6VL7 - chains C and D of the 4 polymer chains in the assembly; structure by X-ray diffraction, 2.14 A resolution.

[Chain C (and D)]
Protein: Glycine oxidase
From: Pseudoalteromonas luteoviolacea DSM 6061
Notes: chain D of this document is another copy of the same molecule, construct and numbering; everything in this record applies to it too
UniProt: A0A161XU12 (A0A161XU12_9GAMM); residues 1-816 here = UniProt positions 1-816
Amino-acid sequence (816 residues; each row starts with the number of its first residue):
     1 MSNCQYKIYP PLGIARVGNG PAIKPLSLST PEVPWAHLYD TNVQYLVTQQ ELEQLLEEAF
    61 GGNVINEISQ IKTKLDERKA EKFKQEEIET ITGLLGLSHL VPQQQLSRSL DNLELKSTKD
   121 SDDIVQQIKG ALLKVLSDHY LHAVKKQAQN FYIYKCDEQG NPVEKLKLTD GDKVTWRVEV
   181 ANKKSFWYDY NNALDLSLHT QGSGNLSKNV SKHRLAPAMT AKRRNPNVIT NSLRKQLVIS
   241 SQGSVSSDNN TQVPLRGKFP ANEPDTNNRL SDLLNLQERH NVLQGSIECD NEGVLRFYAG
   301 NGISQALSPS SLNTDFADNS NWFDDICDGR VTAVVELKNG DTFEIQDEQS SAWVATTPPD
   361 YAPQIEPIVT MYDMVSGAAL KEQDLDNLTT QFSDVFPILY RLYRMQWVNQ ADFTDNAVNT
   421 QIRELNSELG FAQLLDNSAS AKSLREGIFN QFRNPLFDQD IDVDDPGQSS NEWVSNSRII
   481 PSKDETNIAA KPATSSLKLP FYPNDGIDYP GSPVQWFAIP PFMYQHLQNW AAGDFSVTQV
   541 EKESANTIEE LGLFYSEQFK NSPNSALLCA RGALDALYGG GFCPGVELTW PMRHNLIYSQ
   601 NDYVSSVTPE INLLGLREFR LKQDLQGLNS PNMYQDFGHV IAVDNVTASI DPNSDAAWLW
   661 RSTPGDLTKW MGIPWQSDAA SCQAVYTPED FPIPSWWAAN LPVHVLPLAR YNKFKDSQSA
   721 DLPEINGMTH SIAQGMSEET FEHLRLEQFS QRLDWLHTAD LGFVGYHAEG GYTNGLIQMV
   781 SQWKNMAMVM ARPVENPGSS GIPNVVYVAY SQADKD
Not modelled in the structure: 1-3, 62, 76-82, 114-123, 158-159, 263-277, 466-469 (chain D: 1-3, 75-84, 113-121, 158-160, 263-277, 466-469)
Construct notes: engineered mutation Cys583 (His in A0A161XU12)
Modified / non-standard residues: Trp697 (2-amino-3-(6,7-dioxo-6,7-dihydro-1H-indol-3-yl)-propionic acid; TRQ)
Glycans and other covalent adducts: covalent link Cys682-Trp697
Ion coordination: Mg2+: Asp360, Ala362, Ile365, Ala699, Asn700
From the paper describing this entry:
  - mutagenesis - H583C: abolished binding to glycine
  - mutagenesis - H583C: abolished catalytic activity on glycine
  - mutagenesis - F316A (Kd 783 mum), Y766F (Kd 527 mum): decreased binding to glycine
  - mutagenesis - F316Y (8.0 +/- 0.2 s-1), Y766F (8.5 +/- 0.2 s-1): increased catalytic activity
  - mutagenesis - F316A (3.1 +/- 0.2 s-1), H767A: decreased catalytic activity
  - catalytic residues: Asp678 (citing earlier work)

[Interface between chain C and chain D]
Contacting residue pairs (79; chain C residue first):
  Arg214(C) - Phe637(D)
  Arg214(C) - His639(D)
  Leu215(C) - His639(D)
  Pro217(C) - His639(D)
  Pro217(C) - Val640(D)  hydrophobic
  Ala218(C) - Thr220(D)
  Met219(C) - Thr220(D)
  Thr220(C) - Ala218(D)
  Thr220(C) - Met219(D)
  Thr220(C) - Thr220(D)  hydrogen bond (backbone-side chain)
  Arg223(C) - Glu472(D)  salt bridge
  Asn225(C) - Thr486(D)  hydrogen bond
  Pro226(C) - Ser482(D)
  Pro226(C) - Pro510(D)
  Asn227(C) - Pro481(D)
  Asn227(C) - Ser482(D)  hydrogen bond (side chain-backbone)
  Asn227(C) - Asp484(D)  hydrogen bond (side chain-backbone)
  Asn227(C) - Glu485(D)
  Asn227(C) - Pro510(D)
  Val228(C) - Thr486(D)
  Ile229(C) - Val474(D)  hydrophobic
  Ile229(C) - Pro510(D)
  Thr230(C) - Asp464(D)
  Thr230(C) - Val474(D)
  Thr230(C) - Lys491(D)
  Asn231(C) - Asp464(D)  hydrogen bond (backbone-side chain)
  Leu233(C) - Lys491(D)
  Gln236(C) - Ile488(D)
  Leu237(C) - Ile488(D)  hydrophobic
  Leu307(C) - Asn487(D)
  Ser308(C) - Asn487(D)
  Ser320(C) - Asp484(D)
  Ser320(C) - Glu485(D)
  Asn321(C) - Glu485(D)
  Asn321(C) - Thr486(D)
  Asn321(C) - Asn487(D)  hydrogen bond
  Asp464(C) - Thr230(D)
  Asp464(C) - Asn231(D)  hydrogen bond (side chain-backbone)
  Glu472(C) - Gly638(D)
  Glu472(C) - His639(D)
  Val474(C) - Ile229(D)  hydrophobic
  Val474(C) - Thr230(D)
  Ser475(C) - Ile229(D)
  Ile479(C) - Ile229(D)  hydrophobic
  Pro481(C) - Asn227(D)
  Ser482(C) - Pro226(D)
  Ser482(C) - Asn227(D)  hydrogen bond (backbone-side chain)
  Asp484(C) - Asn227(D)  hydrogen bond (backbone-side chain)
  Asp484(C) - Ser320(D)
  Glu485(C) - Asn227(D)
  Glu485(C) - Ser311(D)  hydrogen bond
  Glu485(C) - Ser320(D)
  Glu485(C) - Asn321(D)
  Thr486(C) - Asn225(D)  hydrogen bond
  Thr486(C) - Val228(D)
  Thr486(C) - Asn321(D)
  Asn487(C) - Leu307(D)
  Asn487(C) - Ser308(D)
  Asn487(C) - Asn321(D)  hydrogen bond
  Ile488(C) - Gln236(D)
  Ile488(C) - Pro260(D)  hydrophobic
  Lys491(C) - Thr230(D)
  Lys491(C) - Leu233(D)
  Tyr509(C) - His639(D)
  Tyr509(C) - Val640(D)
  Pro510(C) - Pro226(D)
  Pro510(C) - Asn227(D)
  Pro510(C) - Ile229(D)
  Ser512(C) - His639(D)
  Phe637(C) - Arg214(D)  hydrogen bond (backbone-side chain)
  Gly638(C) - Glu472(D)
  His639(C) - Arg214(D)
  His639(C) - Leu215(D)
  His639(C) - Pro217(D)
  His639(C) - Glu472(D)  salt bridge
  His639(C) - Tyr509(D)
  His639(C) - Ser512(D)
  Val640(C) - Pro217(D)  hydrophobic
  Val640(C) - Tyr509(D)
Other interface residues (no listed pair), chain C (46 interface residues in all): Lys222, Pro260, Ser470, Gly511, Gln635
Other interface residues (no listed pair), chain D (48 interface residues in all): Lys222, Leu237, Ser470, Ser475, Ile479, Asp508, Gly511, Gln635, Asp655

[In short]
46 residues of chain C face 48 of chain D across their interface; the contacts include 13 hydrogen bonds and 2
salt bridges. Among the polar pairs are Arg223(C)-Glu472(D), His639(C)-Glu472(D) and Thr220(C)-Thr220(D). From
the paper: the catalytic residue Asp678(C); F316A and Y766F of chain C reduce binding to glycine; 5
substitutions were tested in all.
Both chains are Glycine oxidase (Pseudoalteromonas luteoviolacea DSM 6061). Entry 6VL7 (Crystal structure of
the H583C mutant of GoxA soaked with glycine) was determined by X-ray diffraction together with 6VMF and 6VMW
from the same study.
